Entry 2DU1 (X-ray diffraction, 2.60 A resolution); this record covers chains A and B.

== Chain A (and B) ==
Molecule: Basic agglutinin
Organism: Psophocarpus tetragonolobus
Notes: chain B of this document is another copy of the same molecule, construct and numbering; everything in this record applies to it too
UniProt: O24313 (LEC1_PSOTE); residues 1-241 here correspond to UniProt positions 2-242 (UniProt number = residue number + 1)
Sequence (241 residues; numbered 1 to 241; the number before each row is that of its first residue):
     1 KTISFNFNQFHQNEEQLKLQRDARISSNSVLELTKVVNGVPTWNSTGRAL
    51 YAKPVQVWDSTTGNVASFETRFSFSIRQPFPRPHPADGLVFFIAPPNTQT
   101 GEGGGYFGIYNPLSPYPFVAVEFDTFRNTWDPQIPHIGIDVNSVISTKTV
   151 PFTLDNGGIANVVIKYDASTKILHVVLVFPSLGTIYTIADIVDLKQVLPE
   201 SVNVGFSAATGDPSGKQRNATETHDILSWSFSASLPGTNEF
Disordered / not traced: 238-241
Curated features (UniProtKB/Swiss-Prot):
  - glycosylation (N-linked (GlcNAc...) asparagine): Asn44, Asn219
Covalently attached groups: N-acetylglucosamine (NAG) linked to Asn44, Asn219
Ion coordination: Mn2+: Glu122, Asp124, Asp131, His136; Ca2+: Asp124, Phe126, Asn128, Asp131
Residues lining bound ligands: alpha-methyl-N-acetyl-D-galactosamine (MGC; methyl 2-acetamido-2-deoxy-alpha-D-galactopyranoside): His84, Ala86, Asp87, Gly103, Gly104, Gly105, Tyr106, Phe126, Asn128, Trp130, Thr210, Gly211, Asp212, Ser214, Gly215, Gln217, Ala220

== Chain A / chain B interface ==
Pairs across the interface - 28 pairs, chain A then chain B:
  Arg71(A) - Ile185(B)  hydrogen bond (side chain-backbone)
  Lys148(A) - Asp167(B)  salt bridge
  Lys148(A) - Ser169(B)  hydrogen bond
  Lys148(A) - Thr170(B)
  Asn161(A) - Ile185(B)
  Lys165(A) - Val150(B)
  Lys165(A) - Thr187(B)  hydrogen bond (side chain-backbone)
  Asp167(A) - Lys148(B)  salt bridge
  Ser169(A) - Lys148(B)  hydrogen bond
  Thr170(A) - Asp190(B)
  Thr170(A) - Ile191(B)
  Ile172(A) - Ala189(B)
  Ile172(A) - Asp190(B)
  Ile172(A) - Ile191(B)  hydrophobic
  His174(A) - Thr187(B)  hydrogen bond
  His174(A) - Ile188(B)
  His174(A) - Ala189(B)
  Val176(A) - Val176(B)  hydrophobic
  Val176(A) - Thr187(B)
  Val178(A) - Ile185(B)  hydrophobic
  Ile185(A) - Arg71(B)  hydrogen bond (backbone-side chain)
  Thr187(A) - Lys165(B)  hydrogen bond (backbone-side chain)
  Thr187(A) - His174(B)  hydrogen bond
  Thr187(A) - Val176(B)
  Ala189(A) - His174(B)
  Asp190(A) - Thr170(B)
  Asp190(A) - Ile172(B)
  Ile191(A) - Ile172(B)  hydrophobic
Interface residues without a listed pair, chain A (18 interface residues in all): Val163, Ile188
Interface residues without a listed pair, chain B (19 interface residues in all): Asn161, Val163, Val178

== In short ==
18 residues of chain A and 19 residues of chain B are in contact, with 8 hydrogen bonds and 2 salt bridges.
Among the polar pairs are Lys148(A)-Asp167(B), Arg71(A)-Ile185(B) and Lys148(A)-Ser169(B). Ligands of chain A:
alpha-methyl-N-acetyl-D-galactosamine. N-acetylglucosamine is covalently linked to Asn44(A) and Asn219(A).
Chain A and chain B are both Basic agglutinin (Psophocarpus tetragonolobus); the structure, Crystal Structure
of basic winged bean lectin in complex with Methyl-alpha-N-acetyl-D galactosamine, was determined by X-ray
diffraction (same publication as 2DTW, 2DTY and 2DU0).
